4XKD - chains C and F of the 6 polymer chains in the assembly; structure by X-ray diffraction, 2.48 A resolution.

Chain C:
Protein: Hemagglutinin HA1 chain
Organism: Influenza A virus
Amino-acid sequence (333 residues; each row starts with the number of its first residue; note: 1 number in that range is skipped by the numbering (no residue carries it; nothing is unmodelled there); a row labelled like 125A-125B holds insertion residues (125A, then the next letters in order)):
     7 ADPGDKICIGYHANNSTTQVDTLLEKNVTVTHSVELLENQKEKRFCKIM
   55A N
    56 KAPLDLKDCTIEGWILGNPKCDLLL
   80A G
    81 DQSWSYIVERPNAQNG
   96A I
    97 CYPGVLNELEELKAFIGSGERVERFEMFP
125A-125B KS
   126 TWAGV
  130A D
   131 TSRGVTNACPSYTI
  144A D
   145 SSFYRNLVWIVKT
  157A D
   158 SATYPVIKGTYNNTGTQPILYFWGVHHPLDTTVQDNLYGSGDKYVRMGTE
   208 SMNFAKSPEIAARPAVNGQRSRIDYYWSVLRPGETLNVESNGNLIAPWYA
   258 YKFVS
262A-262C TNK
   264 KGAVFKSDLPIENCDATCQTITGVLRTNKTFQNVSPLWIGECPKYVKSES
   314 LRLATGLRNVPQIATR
Disordered / not traced: 7-9, 262A-262C, 329
Disulfide bonds: Cys52-Cys277, Cys64-Cys76, Cys97-Cys139, Cys281-Cys305
What the authors report for this chain:
  - post-translational modification sites: Asn21, Asn169
  - specificity-determining residues: Leu186, Val190, Ala222, Ser228 (proposed by the authors, not directly observed)

Chain F:
Protein: Hemagglutinin HA2 chain
Organism: Influenza A virus
Amino-acid sequence (180 residues; row label = number of the first residue in the row):
     1 GIFGAIAGFIEGGWTGMIDGWYGYHHENSQGSGYAADRESTQKAIDGITN
    51 KVNSIINKMNTQFEAVDHEFSNLERRIGNLNKRMEDGFLDVWTYNAELLV
   101 LLENERTLDLHDANVKNLYEKVKSQLRDNANDLGNGCFEFWHKCDNECME
   151 SVKNGTYDYPKYQKESKLNRQGIEGRLVPR
Disordered / not traced: 173-180
Disulfide bonds: Cys144-Cys148
Covalently attached groups: N-acetylglucosamine (NAG) linked to Asn154
What the authors report for this chain:
  - post-translational modification sites: Asn154

Chain C / chain F interface:
Pairs across the interface (13):
  Glu104(C) - Leu73(F)
  Glu106(C) - Arg76(F)
  Glu107(C) - Asn72(F)
  Glu107(C) - Leu73(F)
  Glu107(C) - Glu74(F)  hydrogen bond (side chain-backbone)
  Glu107(C) - Arg75(F)  hydrogen bond (side chain-backbone)
  Glu107(C) - Arg76(F)  salt bridge
  Ala110(C) - Arg75(F)
  Ala110(C) - Arg76(F)
  Phe111(C) - Arg75(F)
  Ser114(C) - Arg75(F)
  Trp234(C) - Leu73(F)  hydrophobic
  Arg238(C) - Asn72(F)

Overview:
Chain C and chain F form an interface of 8 and 5 residues respectively, with 2 hydrogen bonds and 1 salt
bridge. Among the polar pairs are Glu107(C)-Arg76(F), Glu107(C)-Glu74(F) and Glu107(C)-Arg75(F).
N-acetylglucosamine is covalently linked to Asn154(F). From the paper: specificity determinants Leu186(C),
Val190(C) and Ala222(C) among others; modification sites Asn21(C), Asn169(C) and Asn154(F).
Here chain C is Hemagglutinin HA1 chain and chain F is Hemagglutinin HA2 chain, both from Influenza A virus.
Entry 4XKD (Crystal structure of hemagglutinin from Taiwan (2013) H6N1 influenza virus) was determined by
X-ray diffraction (same publication as 4XKE, 4XKG and 4XKF).
